Entry 4U0E (X-ray diffraction, 2.04 A resolution); this record covers chain A.

== Chain A ==
Protein: Capsid protein p24
Organism: Human immunodeficiency virus type 1 group M subtype B
UniProt: P12493 (GAG_HV1N5); residues 1-231 here correspond to UniProt positions 133-363 (UniProt number = residue number + 132)
Amino-acid sequence (231 residues; each row starts with the number of its first residue):
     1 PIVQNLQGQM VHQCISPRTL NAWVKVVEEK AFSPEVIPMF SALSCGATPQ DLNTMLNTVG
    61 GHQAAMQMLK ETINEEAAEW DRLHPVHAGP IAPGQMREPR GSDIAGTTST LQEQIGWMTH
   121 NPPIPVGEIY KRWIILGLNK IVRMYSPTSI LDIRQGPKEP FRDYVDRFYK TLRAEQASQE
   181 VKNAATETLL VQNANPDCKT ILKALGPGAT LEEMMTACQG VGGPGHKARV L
Disordered / not traced: 6-8, 88-89, 181-185, 220-231
Construct notes: engineered mutation Cys-14 (Ala146 in P12493), Cys-45 (Glu177 in P12493), Ala-184 (Trp316 in P12493), Ala-185 (Met317 in P12493)
Cystine bridges: Cys-14/Cys-45, Cys-198/Cys-218
Residues lining bound ligands: 1B0 (N-methyl-nalpha-[(2-methyl-1H-indol-3-yl)acetyl]-N-phenyl-L-phenylalaninamide): Asn-53, Leu-56, Asn-57, Gln-63, Met-66, Leu-69, Lys-70, Ile-73, Asn-74, Ala-105, Gly-106, Thr-107, Tyr-130, Tyr-169, Leu-172, Arg-173, Gln-176, Ser-178, Gln-179, Glu-180
From the paper describing this entry:
  - binding site for 1B0: Asn-57, Gln-63, Arg-173

== Overview ==
Chain A binds compound 1B0. From the paper: a binding site for 1B0 at Asn-57, Gln-63 and Arg-173.
Chain A is Capsid protein p24 (Human immunodeficiency virus type 1 group M subtype B); the structure,
Hexameric HIV-1 CA in complex with PF3450074, was determined by X-ray diffraction (same publication as 4U0A,
4U0B, 4U0C, 4U0D and 4U0F).
